Entry 1QG4 (X-ray diffraction, 2.50 A resolution); this record covers chain A.

== Chain A ==
Molecule: Protein (ran)
Source organism: Canis lupus familiaris
Notes: fragment: all
Reference sequence: P62825 (RAN_CANFA); residue numbers follow UniProt; this construct covers 1-216
Chain sequence (216 residues; row label = number of the first residue in the row):
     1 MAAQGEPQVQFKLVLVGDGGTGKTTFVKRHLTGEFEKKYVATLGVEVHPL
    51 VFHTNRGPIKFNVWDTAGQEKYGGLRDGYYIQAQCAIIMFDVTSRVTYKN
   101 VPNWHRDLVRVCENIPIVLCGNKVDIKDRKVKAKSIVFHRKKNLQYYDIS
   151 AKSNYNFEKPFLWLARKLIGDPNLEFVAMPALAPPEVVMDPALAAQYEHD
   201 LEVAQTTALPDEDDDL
Disordered / not traced: 1-5, 208-216
Construct notes: engineered mutation Tyr-72 (Phe in P62825)
Bound ions: Mg2+: Thr-24 (together with GDP)
Small-molecule neighbours: GDP (guanosine-5'-diphosphate): Asp-18, Gly-19, Gly-20, Thr-21, Gly-22, Lys-23, Thr-24, Thr-25, Glu-70, Asn-122, Lys-123, Asp-125, Ile-126, Ser-150, Ala-151, Lys-152
Curated features (UniProtKB/Swiss-Prot):
  - region: Lys-37 to Val-45 (Switch-I), Gly-68 to Gln-84 (Switch-II), Asp-211 to Leu-216 (Interaction with RANBP1)
  - binding site (GTP): Asp-18 to Thr-25, Glu-36 to Thr-42, Gly-68, Asn-122 to Asp-125, Ser-150 to Lys-152
  - site: Gln-69 (Essential for GTP hydrolysis)
  - modified residue: Ala-2 (N-acetylalanine), Thr-24 (Phosphothreonine), Lys-37 (N6-acetyllysine), Lys-60 (N6-acetyllysine), Lys-71 (N6-acetyllysine), Lys-99 (N6-acetyllysine), Lys-134 (N6-acetyllysine), Lys-159 (N6-acetyllysine)
  - cross-link (Glycyl lysine isopeptide (Lys-Gly)): Lys-71 (interchain with G-Cter in SUMO2), Lys-152 (interchain with G-Cter in SUMO2)

== Summary ==
Bound to chain A: GDP. Curated annotation (UniProt) lists 23 GTP-binding residues.
Chain A is Protein (ran) (Canis lupus familiaris); the structure, Canine GDP-ran F72Y mutant, was determined
by X-ray diffraction together with 1QG2 from the same study.
